PDB entry 9CXH | electron microscopy, 3.10 A resolution | chains A and C of the 4 polymer chains in the assembly

[Chain A]
Molecule: Cone cGMP-specific 3', 5'-cyclic phosphodiesterase subunit alpha'
Organism: Homo sapiens
Notes: EC 3.1.4.35
UniProt: P51160 (PDE6C_HUMAN); residues 2-830 here = UniProt positions 2-830
Sequence (843 residues; row label = number of the first residue in the row; numbers below 1 keep their minus sign (Gly-12 is residue -12)):
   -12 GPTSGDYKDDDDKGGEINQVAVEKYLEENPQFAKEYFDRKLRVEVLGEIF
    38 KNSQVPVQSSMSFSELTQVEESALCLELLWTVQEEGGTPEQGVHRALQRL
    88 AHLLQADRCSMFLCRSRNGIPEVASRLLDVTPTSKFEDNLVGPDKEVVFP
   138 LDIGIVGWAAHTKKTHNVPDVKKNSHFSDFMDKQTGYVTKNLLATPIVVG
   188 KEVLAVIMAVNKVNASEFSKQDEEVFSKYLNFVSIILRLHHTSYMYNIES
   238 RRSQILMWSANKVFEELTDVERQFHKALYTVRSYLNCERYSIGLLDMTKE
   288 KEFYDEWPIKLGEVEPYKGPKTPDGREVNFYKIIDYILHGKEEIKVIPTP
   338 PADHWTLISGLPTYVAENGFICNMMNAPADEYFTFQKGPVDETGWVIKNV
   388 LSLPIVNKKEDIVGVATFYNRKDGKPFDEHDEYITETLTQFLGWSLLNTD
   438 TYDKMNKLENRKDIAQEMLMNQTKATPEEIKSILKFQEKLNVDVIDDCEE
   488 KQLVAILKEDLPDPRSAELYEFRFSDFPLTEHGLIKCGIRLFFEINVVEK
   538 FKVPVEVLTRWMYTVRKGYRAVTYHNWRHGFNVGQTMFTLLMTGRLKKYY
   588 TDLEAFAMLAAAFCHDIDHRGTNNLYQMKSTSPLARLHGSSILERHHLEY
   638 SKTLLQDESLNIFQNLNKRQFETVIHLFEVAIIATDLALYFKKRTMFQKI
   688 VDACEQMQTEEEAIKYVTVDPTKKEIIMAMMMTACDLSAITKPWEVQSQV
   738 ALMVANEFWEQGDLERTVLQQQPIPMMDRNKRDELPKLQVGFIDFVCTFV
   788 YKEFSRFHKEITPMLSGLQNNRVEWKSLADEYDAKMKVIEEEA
Unresolved in the structure: -12 to 17, 826-830
Sequence notes: expression tag (-12 to 1)
Metal / ion sites: Zn2+: His566, His602, Asp603, Asp723 (together with guanosine-5'-monophosphate); Mg2+: Asp603 (together with guanosine-5'-monophosphate)
Residues lining bound ligands:
  - guanosine-5'-monophosphate (5GP): Tyr561, His562, His566, His602, Asp603, His606, Thr672, Leu674, Asp723, Leu724, Ile727, Val741, Phe745, Met763, Gln776, Phe779
  - cyclic guanosine monophosphate (PCG): Arg95, Cys96, Ser97, Phe99, Leu115, Asp116, Phe136, Gly141, Ile142, Val143, His163, Phe164, Ser165, Met168, Asp169, Thr172, Tyr174, Thr176, Leu179, Met195
What the authors report for this chain:
  - disease-associated variants - R29W, Y323N (citing earlier work)
  - contacts within the chain: His262-Tyr323 (hydrogen bond)
  - binding site for guanosine-5'-monophosphate: Val741, Phe745, Gln776, Phe779
  - mutagenesis - L115F: increased binding to cyclic guanosine monophosphate

[Chain C]
Molecule: Retinal rod rhodopsin-sensitive cGMP 3', 5'-cyclic phosphodiesterase subunit gamma
Organism: Bos taurus
Notes: EC 3.1.4.35
UniProt: P04972 (CNRG_BOVIN); residue numbers follow UniProt; this construct covers 1-87
Sequence (99 residues; each row starts with the number of its first residue; numbers below 1 keep their minus sign (Met-11 is residue -11)):
   -11 MVGYPYDVPDYAMNLEPPKAEIRSATRVMGGPVTPRKGPPKFKQRQTRQF
    39 KSKPPKKGVQGFGDDIPGMEGLGTDITVICPWEAFNHLELHELAQYGII
Unresolved in the structure: -11 to 24, 41-48, 64-71
Sequence notes: expression tag (-11 to 0)
What the authors report for this chain:
  - specificity-determining residues: Tyr84

[Interface between chain A and chain C]
Contacting residue pairs (24; chain A residue first):
  Met244(A) with Phe38(C), hydrophobic
  Trp245(A) with Gln37(C); Phe38(C), hydrophobic
  Glu252(A) with Phe50(C)
  Glu253(A) with Phe50(C)
  Asp256(A) with Gly61(C)
  Glu258(A) with Leu60(C); Gly61(C)
  Arg259(A) with Met57(C); Gly61(C)
  His262(A) with Ile54(C); Pro55(C), hydrogen bond (side chain-backbone); Met57(C); Leu60(C)
  Lys263(A) with Met57(C)
  Tyr266(A) with Ile54(C), hydrophobic; Pro55(C)
  Tyr318(A) with Asp63(C)
  Lys319(A) with Leu60(C); Thr62(C); Asp63(C), salt bridge
  Val333(A) with Gly56(C); Gly59(C); Leu60(C), hydrophobic
Other interface residues (no listed pair), chain A (17 interface residues in all): Asn248, Ile321, Ile331, Pro335
Other interface residues (no listed pair), chain C (15 interface residues in all): Ser40, Gly49, Gly51
The authors on this interface:
  - interface residues, chain A: His262(A)

[Summary]
Chain A and chain C form an interface of 17 and 15 residues respectively, with 1 hydrogen bond and 1 salt
bridge. Polar contacts include Lys319(A)-Asp63(C) and His262(A)-Pro55(C). The paper reports a binding site for
guanosine-5'-monophosphate at Val741(A), Phe745(A) and Gln776(A) among others; L115F of chain A increases
binding to cyclic guanosine monophosphate.
Chain A is Cone cGMP-specific 3', 5'-cyclic phosphodiesterase subunit alpha' (Homo sapiens) and chain C is
Retinal rod rhodopsin-sensitive cGMP 3', 5'-cyclic phosphodiesterase subunit gamma (Bos taurus); the
structure, Structure of PDE6C in complex with the rod inhibitory p gamma subunit in the presence of ..., was
determined by electron microscopy together with 9CXG, 9CXI and 9CXJ from the same study.
